1LZD - chain A; structure by X-ray diffraction, 1.80 A resolution.

[Chain A]
Name: Hen egg white lysozyme
From: Gallus gallus
Notes: EC 3.2.1.17
UniProt: P00698 (LYSC_CHICK); residues 1-129 here correspond to UniProt positions 19-147 (UniProt number = residue number + 18)
Chain sequence (129 residues; each row starts with the number of its first residue):
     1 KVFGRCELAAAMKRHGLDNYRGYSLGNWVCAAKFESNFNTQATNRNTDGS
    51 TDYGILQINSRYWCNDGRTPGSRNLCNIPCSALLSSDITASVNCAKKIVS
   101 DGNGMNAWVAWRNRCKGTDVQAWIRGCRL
Sequence notes: conflict Tyr62 (Trp80 in P00698)
UniProt features mapped onto this chain:
  - active site: Glu35, Asp52
  - binding site (substrate): Asp101
Disulfide bonds: Cys6-Cys127, Cys30-Cys115, Cys64-Cys80, Cys76-Cys94

[Overview]
Curated annotation (UniProt) lists active-site residues Glu35 and Asp52 and substrate-binding residue Asp101.
Chain A is Hen egg white lysozyme (Gallus gallus); the structure, Dissection of protein-carbohydrate
interactions in mutant hen egg-white lysozyme complexes and their hydrolytic activity, was determined by X-ray
diffraction together with 1LZA, 1LZB, 1LZC, 1LZE and 1LZG from the same study.
